PDB entry 1U3D | X-ray diffraction, 2.45 A resolution | chain A

== Chain A ==
Protein: Cryptochrome 1 apoprotein
Organism: Arabidopsis thaliana
Notes: fragment: PHR domain, residues 1-509
Reference sequence: Q43125 (CRY1_ARATH); numbering as in UniProt (aligned over 1-509)
Amino-acid sequence (509 residues; row label = number of the first residue in the row):
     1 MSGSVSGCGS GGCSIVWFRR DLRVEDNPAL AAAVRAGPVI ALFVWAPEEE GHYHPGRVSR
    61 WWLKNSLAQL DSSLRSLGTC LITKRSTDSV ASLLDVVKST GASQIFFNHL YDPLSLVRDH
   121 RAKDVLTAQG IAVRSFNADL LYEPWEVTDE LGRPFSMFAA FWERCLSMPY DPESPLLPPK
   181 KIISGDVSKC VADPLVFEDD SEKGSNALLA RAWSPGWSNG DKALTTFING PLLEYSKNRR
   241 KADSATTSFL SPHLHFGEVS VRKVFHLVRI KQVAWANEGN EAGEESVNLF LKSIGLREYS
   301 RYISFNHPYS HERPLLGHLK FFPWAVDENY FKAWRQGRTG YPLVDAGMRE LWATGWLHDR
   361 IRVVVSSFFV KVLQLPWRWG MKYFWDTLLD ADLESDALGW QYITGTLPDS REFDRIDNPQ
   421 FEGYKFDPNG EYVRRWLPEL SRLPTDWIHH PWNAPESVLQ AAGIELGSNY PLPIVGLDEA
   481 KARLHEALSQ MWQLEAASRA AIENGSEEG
Unresolved in the structure: 1-12, 498-509
Disulfides: Cys80-Cys190
Bound ions: Mg2+ site 1: Asn219 (together with ethyl dimethyl ammonio propane sulfonate); Mg2+ site 2: Asn238, Thr246, His358; Mg2+ site 3: Ser244, Thr246
Small-molecule neighbours:
  - AMP-PNP (ANP; phosphoaminophosphonic acid-adenylate ester): Phe158, Arg239, Arg240, Lys292, Leu296, Asp359, Arg360, Val363, Leu398, Tyr402, Leu407, Asp409
  - FAD (flavin-adenine dinucleotide): Tyr235, Thr247, Ser248, Phe249, Leu250, Ser251, Leu254, Phe290, Ser293, Ile294, Leu296, Arg297, Trp356, Leu357, His358, Asp359, Arg362, Val363, Ser366, Phe384, Leu388, Asp390, Ala391, Asp392, Ser395, Asp396, Gly399, Trp400, Ile403
  - ethyl dimethyl ammonio propane sulfonate (NDS): Trp62, Ala212, Trp213, Ser214, Asn219, Lys222, Ala223, Ala245, Phe249, His253
Curated features (UniProtKB/Swiss-Prot):
  - binding site (FAD): Tyr235, Thr247 to Ser251, Ser293, Asp359, Asp390 to Asp392
  - binding site (Mg(2+)): Asn238, Lys241, Ser244, Thr246, His358
  - binding site (ATP): Arg239, Asp359, Arg360, Asp409
  - site (Involved in electron transfer from the protein surface to the FAD cofactor): Trp324, Trp377, Trp400
  - mutagenesis: Asp21 (D21N: In cry1-401; genomes uncoupled mutant (gun) with defects in plastid-to-nucleus signaling), Ser66 (S66N: Loss of dimerization and activity. Abnormal hypocotyl elongation in blue light), Gly220 (G220D: In hy4-6; reduced anthocyanin accumulation and abnormal hypocotyl elongation in blue light), Gly283 (G283E: In hy4-5; reduced anthocyanin accumulation and abnormal hypocotyl elongation in blue light), Ser286 (S286N: In cry1-402; genomes uncoupled mutant (gun) with defects in plastid-to-nucleus signaling), Trp324 (W324F: Impaired photoreduction in vitro, but not in vivo or in whole cell extracts, due to an alternative electron transport that involves small metabolites ...), Gly337 (G337D: Abnormal hypocotyl elongation in blue light), Gly340 (G340E: In cry1-404 and hy4-1; reduced anthocyanin accumulation and abnormal hypocotyl elongation in blue light. Loss of activity ...), Gly347 (G347E: In hy4-16; reduced anthocyanin accumulation and abnormal hypocotyl elongation in blue light; G347R: In hy4-15; reduced anthocyanin accumulation and abnormal hypocotyl elongation in blue light ...), Gly380 (G380R: Constitutive light response), Asp396 (D396N: Upon illumination, formation of the reduced anionic flavin (RED) flavin, useful for DNA repair, rather than the semi-reduced radical form (SR) flavin, which is correlated with cryptochrome ...), Trp400 (W400F: Impaired photoreduction in vitro, but not in vivo or whole cell extracts, due to an alternative electron transport that involves small metabolites), 2 further mutagenesis entries in UniProt
What the authors report for this chain:
  - binding site for AMP-PNP: Leu296, Arg360, Tyr402

== Summary ==
Bound to chain A: flavin-adenine dinucleotide, AMP-PNP and ethyl dimethyl ammonio propane sulfonate. The Mg2+
site 2 is built by Asn238, Thr246 and His358. UniProt lists 11 FAD-binding residues, 5 Mg2+-binding residues,
4 ATP-binding residues and 14 mutagenesis sites. From the paper: a binding site for AMP-PNP at Leu296, Arg360
and Tyr402.
Chain A is Cryptochrome 1 apoprotein (Arabidopsis thaliana); the structure, Crystal Structure of the PHR
domain of Cryptochrome 1 from Arabidopsis thaliana with AMPPNP bound, was determined by X-ray diffraction,
deposited together with 1U3C.
